5CJ4 - chains A and B; structure by X-ray diffraction, 3.10 A resolution.

[Chain A (and B)]
Name: Xrcc4-MYH7-(1562-1622) chimera protein
Source organism: Homo sapiens
Notes: fragment: UNP Q13426 residues 2-144, UNP P12883 1562-1622; chain B of this document is another copy of the same molecule, construct and numbering; everything in this record applies to it too
Reference sequence: chimeric construct of Q13426, P12883: residues 2-144 from Q13426 (XRCC4_HUMAN) positions 2-144 (same numbers); residues 1562-1622 from P12883 positions 1562-1622 (same numbers)
Chain sequence (208 residues; each row starts with the number of its first residue; note: 1417 numbers in that range are skipped by the numbering (no residue carries them; nothing is unmodelled there); numbers below 1 keep their minus sign (Gly-2 is residue -2)):
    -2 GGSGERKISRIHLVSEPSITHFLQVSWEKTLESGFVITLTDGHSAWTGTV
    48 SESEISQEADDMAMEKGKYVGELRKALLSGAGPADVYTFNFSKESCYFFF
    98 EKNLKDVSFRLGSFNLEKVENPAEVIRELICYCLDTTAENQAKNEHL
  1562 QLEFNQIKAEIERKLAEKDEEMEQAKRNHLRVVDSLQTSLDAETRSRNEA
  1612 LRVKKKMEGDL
Unresolved in the structure: -2 to 0, 78-81, 1616-1622 (chain B: -2 to 0, 80, 1609-1622)
Differences from the reference sequence: expression tag (-2 to 1); engineered mutation Thr134 (Ile in Q13426)
Modified positions: Lys4, Lys26, Lys63, Lys65, Lys72, Lys90, Lys99, Lys102, Lys115, Lys140, Lys1569, Lys1575, Lys1579, Lys1587, Lys1615, Lys1616, Lys1617 (N-dimethyl-lysine; MLY)
Curated features (UniProtKB/Swiss-Prot):
  - modified residue: Ser53 (Phosphoserine)
Reported in the primary citation:
  - conformationally variable residues (helix shift): Phe1565

[How chain A and chain B interact]
Residue-residue contacts (72):
  Ile5(A) - Leu131(B)
  Arg7(A) - Cys128(B)
  Arg7(A) - Leu131(B)
  Arg7(A) - Asp132(B)  salt bridge
  Ile16(A) - Arg124(B)
  Thr17(A) - Arg124(B)
  Phe19(A) - Arg124(B)
  Phe19(A) - Ile127(B)  hydrophobic
  Phe19(A) - Cys128(B)  hydrophobic
  Asp38(A) - Arg124(B)
  Gly39(A) - Gly39(B)
  Gly39(A) - Ala120(B)
  Gly39(A) - Ile123(B)
  Gly39(A) - Arg124(B)
  His40(A) - His40(B)  hydrogen bond
  His40(A) - Ala120(B)
  Ala120(A) - Asp38(B)
  Ala120(A) - Gly39(B)
  Ala120(A) - His40(B)
  Ile123(A) - Gly39(B)
  Ile123(A) - Ile123(B)  hydrophobic
  Arg124(A) - Ile16(B)
  Arg124(A) - Thr17(B)
  Arg124(A) - Phe19(B)
  Arg124(A) - Asp38(B)  hydrogen bond (side chain-backbone)
  Leu126(A) - Ile127(B)  hydrophobic
  Ile127(A) - Phe19(B)  hydrophobic
  Ile127(A) - Leu126(B)  hydrophobic
  Cys128(A) - Arg7(B)
  Cys128(A) - Phe19(B)  hydrophobic
  Cys130(A) - Cys130(B)  hydrophobic
  Cys130(A) - Leu131(B)  hydrophobic
  Leu131(A) - Ile5(B)  hydrophobic
  Leu131(A) - Arg7(B)
  Leu131(A) - Phe19(B)  hydrophobic
  Leu131(A) - Cys130(B)  hydrophobic
  Asp132(A) - Arg7(B)  salt bridge
  Thr133(A) - Thr134(B)
  Thr134(A) - Thr133(B)
  Thr134(A) - Thr134(B)
  Asn137(A) - Thr134(B)
  Gln138(A) - Asn137(B)
  Asn141(A) - Lys140(B)
  Asn141(A) - Leu144(B)
  Leu144(A) - Asn141(B)
  Leu144(A) - Gln1562(B)
  Gln1562(A) - Leu144(B)
  Phe1565(A) - Glu1564(B)
  Phe1565(A) - Phe1565(B)  hydrophobic
  Phe1565(A) - Ile1568(B)  hydrophobic
  Ile1568(A) - Phe1565(B)  hydrophobic
  Ile1572(A) - Ile1568(B)
  Ile1572(A) - Ile1572(B)  hydrophobic
  Leu1576(A) - Lys1579(B)
  Lys1579(A) - Lys1579(B)
  Lys1579(A) - Asp1580(B)
  Lys1579(A) - Met1583(B)
  Asp1580(A) - Lys1579(B)
  Met1583(A) - Met1583(B)  hydrophobic
  His1590(A) - Ala1586(B)
  His1590(A) - Lys1587(B)
  His1590(A) - His1590(B)  hydrogen bond (backbone-side chain)
  Val1593(A) - His1590(B)
  Leu1597(A) - Leu1597(B)  hydrophobic
  Leu1597(A) - Gln1598(B)
  Ser1600(A) - Leu1601(B)
  Leu1601(A) - Ser1600(B)
  Leu1601(A) - Leu1601(B)  hydrophobic
  Glu1604(A) - Glu1604(B)
  Glu1604(A) - Arg1608(B)  salt bridge
  Thr1605(A) - Arg1608(B)
  Arg1608(A) - Arg1608(B)
Other interface residues (no listed pair), chain A (46 interface residues in all): Lys140, Glu1564, Lys1569, Lys1575, Glu1582, Val1594, Gln1598
Other interface residues (no listed pair), chain B (43 interface residues in all): Leu1576, Val1593, Val1594
From the paper, about this interface:
  - pairs named by the authors: Lys1579(A)-Asp1580(B)

[Summary]
46 residues of chain A and 43 residues of chain B are in contact; the contacts include 3 hydrogen bonds and 3
salt bridges. Polar contacts include Arg7(A)-Asp132(B), Glu1604(A)-Arg1608(B) and His40(A)-His40(B). The
authors report a contact between Lys1579(A) and Asp1580(B). From the paper: conformational variability at
Phe1565(A).
Chain A and chain B are both Xrcc4-MYH7-(1562-1622) chimera protein (Homo sapiens); the structure, Crystal
Structure of Amino Acids 1562-1622 of MYH7, was determined by X-ray diffraction, deposited together with 5CHX,
5CJ0 and 5CJ1.
